2B2E - chains S and C of the 5 polymer chains in the assembly; structure by X-ray diffraction, 3.15 A resolution.

[Chain S]
Molecule: 19-nt RNA strand
Sequence (19 nucleotides; row label = number of the first residue in the row):
   400 ACAUGAGGAU UACCCAUGU
Unresolved in the structure: 400-402, 417-418

[Chain C]
Molecule: Coat protein
From: Enterobacterio phage MS2
UniProtKB: P03612 (COAT_BPMS2); residues 1-129 here = UniProt positions 1-129
Sequence (129 residues; numbered 1 to 129; the number before each row is that of its first residue):
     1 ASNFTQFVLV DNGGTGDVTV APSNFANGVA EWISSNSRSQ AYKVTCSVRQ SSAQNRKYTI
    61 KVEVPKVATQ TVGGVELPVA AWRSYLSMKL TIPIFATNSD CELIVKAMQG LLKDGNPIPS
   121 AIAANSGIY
Construct notes: engineered mutation Ser87 (Asn in P03612), Lys89 (Glu in P03612)
What the authors report for this chain:
  - mutagenesis - N87S: decreased binding to MS2 operator (citing earlier work)
  - mutagenesis - N87S, N87S/E89K: increased binding to Qbeta stem-loop (citing earlier work)

[Chain S / chain C interface]
Pairs across the interface (12; chain S residue first):
  U403(S) with Lys57(C), salt bridge to the phosphate
  U409(S) with Tyr85(C), sugar contact
  U410(S) with Lys43(C), phosphate contact; Lys61(C), hydrogen bond to the sugar; Glu63(C), phosphate contact; Tyr85(C), stacking on the base
  A411(S) with Lys43(C), salt bridge to the phosphate; Thr45(C), hydrogen bond to the base; Cys46(C), base contact; Ser47(C), hydrogen bond to the base; Thr59(C), hydrogen bond to the base; Lys61(C), base contact
Other interface residues (no listed pair), chain C (10 interface residues in all): Val29

[Overview]
4 residues of chain S and 10 residues of chain C are in contact, with 4 hydrogen bonds, 2 salt bridges and 1
aromatic stacking contact. Among the polar pairs are A411(S)-Thr45(C), A411(S)-Ser47(C) and A411(S)-Thr59(C).
The paper reports that N87S and N87S/E89K of chain C increase binding to Qbeta stem-loop; N87S of chain C
reduces binding to MS2 operator.
Here chain S is a 19-nt RNA strand and chain C is Coat protein (Enterobacterio phage MS2). Entry 2B2E (RNA
stemloop from bacteriophage MS2 complexed with an N87S,E89K mutant MS2 capsid) was determined by X-ray
diffraction together with 1ZSE, 2B2D, 2B2G, 2BNY, 2BQ5 and 2BS1 from the same study.
